5R43 - chains C and D of the 5 polymer chains in the assembly; structure by X-ray diffraction, 1.00 A resolution.

Chain C:
Molecule: Chymotrypsinogen A
Source organism: Bos taurus
Notes: EC 3.4.21.1
UniProt: P00766 (CTRA_BOVIN); residues 149-245 here = UniProt positions 149-245
Chain sequence (97 residues; each row starts with the number of its first residue):
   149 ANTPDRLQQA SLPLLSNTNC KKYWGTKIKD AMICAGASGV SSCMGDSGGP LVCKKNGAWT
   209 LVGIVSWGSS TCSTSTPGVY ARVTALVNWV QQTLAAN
Disulfide bonds: Cys-168/Cys-182, Cys-191/Cys-220
Curated features (UniProtKB/Swiss-Prot):
  - active site: Ser-195 (Charge relay system)

Chain D:
Molecule: peptide SWPW
Source organism: Bos taurus
Chain sequence (4 residues; numbered 426 to 429; the number before each row is that of its first residue):
   426 SWPW

How chain C and chain D interact:
Pairs across the interface (25):
  Trp-172(C) / Ser-426(D)
  Lys-175(C) / Ser-426(D)
  Ser-189(C) / Trp-429(D)
  Ser-190(C) / Trp-429(D)
  Cys-191(C) / Trp-429(D)
  Met-192(C) / Trp-427(D)
  Met-192(C) / Pro-428(D)
  Met-192(C) / Trp-429(D)
  Gly-193(C) / Trp-429(D)  hydrogen bond (backbone-backbone)
  Asp-194(C) / Trp-429(D)
  Ser-195(C) / Pro-428(D)
  Ser-195(C) / Trp-429(D)  covalent bond
  Val-213(C) / Trp-429(D)  hydrophobic
  Ser-214(C) / Pro-428(D)
  Ser-214(C) / Trp-429(D)  hydrogen bond (backbone-backbone)
  Trp-215(C) / Ser-426(D)
  Trp-215(C) / Trp-427(D)
  Trp-215(C) / Trp-429(D)
  Gly-216(C) / Ser-426(D)
  Gly-216(C) / Trp-427(D)  hydrogen bond (backbone-backbone)
  Gly-216(C) / Trp-429(D)
  Ser-217(C) / Trp-429(D)  hydrogen bond (backbone-side chain)
  Ser-218(C) / Ser-426(D)
  Ser-218(C) / Trp-427(D)
  Gly-226(C) / Trp-429(D)
Other interface residues (no listed pair), chain C (19 interface residues in all): Cys-220, Val-227, Tyr-228

Summary:
19 residues of chain C and 4 residues of chain D are in contact, with 1 covalent bond and 4 hydrogen bonds.
Polar pairs include Ser-217(C)/Trp-429(D), Gly-193(C)/Trp-429(D) and Ser-214(C)/Trp-429(D). Curated annotation
(UniProt) lists active-site residue Ser-195(C) on chain C.
Here chain C is Chymotrypsinogen A and chain D is peptide SWPW, both from Bos taurus. Entry 5R43 (Crystal
Structure of deuterated gamma-Chymotrypsin at pH 7.5, cryo temperature) was determined by X-ray diffraction.
